Entry 8OJU (X-ray diffraction, 1.45 A resolution); this record covers chains L and H.

[Chain L]
Protein: Human IgD Fab light chain
Organism: Homo sapiens
Notes: antibody fragment or engineered binder
Amino-acid sequence (217 residues; row label = number of the first residue in the row):
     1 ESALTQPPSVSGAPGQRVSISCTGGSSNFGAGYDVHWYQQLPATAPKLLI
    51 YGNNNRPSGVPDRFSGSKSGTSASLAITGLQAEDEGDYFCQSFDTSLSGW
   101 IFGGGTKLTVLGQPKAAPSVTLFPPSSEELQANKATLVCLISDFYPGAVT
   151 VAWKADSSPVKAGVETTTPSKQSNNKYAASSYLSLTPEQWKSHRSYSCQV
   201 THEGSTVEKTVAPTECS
Cystine bridges: C22-C90, C139-C198
Modified positions: E1 (pyroglutamic acid; PCA)
Reported in the primary citation:
  - conformationally variable residues (loop rearrangement): S69, G70, T71, S173, N174

[Chain H]
Protein: Human IgD Fab heavy chain
Organism: Homo sapiens
Notes: antibody fragment or engineered binder
Amino-acid sequence (227 residues; numbered 1 to 227; the number before each row is that of its first residue):
     1 EVQLVQSGAEVRNPGASVKVSCKASGYTFTSYAIHWVRQAPGHRLEWVGR
    51 INTDNGNTKYSQKFHGRVALSRDTSASTTYMDLSSLNSEDTAVYYCARAF
   101 YYSSGVMFDSWGQGALVTVSSAPTKAPDVFPIISGCRHPKDNSPVVLACL
   151 ITGYHPTSVTVTWYMGTQSQPQRTFPEIQRRDSYYMTSSQLSTPLQQWRQ
   201 GEYKCVVQHTASKSKKEIFRWPESPKA
Disordered / not traced: 138-139, 226-227
Cystine bridges: C22-C96, C149-C205
Modified positions: E1 (pyroglutamic acid; PCA)
Reported in the primary citation:
  - conformationally variable residues (loop rearrangement, order/disorder transition, side-chain flip): H65, G66, I133 to V146, T193 to E202, F219
  - contacts within the chain: R137-W221 (hydrogen bond), R137-P222 (hydrogen bond), P131-W221, L147-W221, W163-W221, C149-W221, C205-W221

[Chain L / chain H interface]
Pairs across the interface (79; chain L residue first):
  L4(L) - R44(H)
  D34(L) - Y102(H)  hydrogen bond
  D34(L) - S104(H)  hydrogen bond
  H36(L) - Y102(H)
  H36(L) - V106(H)  hydrogen bond (side chain-backbone)
  H36(L) - M107(H)
  Y38(L) - F108(H)  hydrogen bond (side chain-backbone)
  Y38(L) - W111(H)
  Q40(L) - Q39(H)  hydrogen bond
  Q40(L) - Y95(H)  hydrogen bond
  T44(L) - Y95(H)
  A45(L) - Y95(H)  hydrophobic
  A45(L) - G112(H)
  P46(L) - Y95(H)
  P46(L) - W111(H)
  L48(L) - M107(H)  hydrophobic
  L48(L) - F108(H)
  L48(L) - D109(H)
  Y51(L) - Y102(H)  hydrophobic
  Y51(L) - M107(H)  hydrophobic
  G52(L) - Y102(H)
  F89(L) - Q39(H)
  F89(L) - R44(H)
  F89(L) - L45(H)  hydrophobic
  Q91(L) - F108(H)
  G99(L) - W47(H)
  W100(L) - H35(H)
  W100(L) - W47(H)
  W100(L) - V106(H)
  F102(L) - R44(H)  hydrogen bond (backbone-side chain)
  F102(L) - L45(H)
  G103(L) - R44(H)
  G104(L) - R44(H)
  T121(L) - S134(H)
  L122(L) - S134(H)  hydrogen bond (backbone-side chain)
  F123(L) - I132(H)  hydrophobic
  F123(L) - I133(H)
  F123(L) - S134(H)
  F123(L) - V146(H)
  F123(L) - A148(H)  hydrophobic
  P124(L) - I133(H)
  S126(L) - F130(H)
  S126(L) - P131(H)
  S127(L) - E223(H)  hydrogen bond (side chain-backbone)
  S127(L) - S224(H)
  S127(L) - P225(H)
  E128(L) - F130(H)
  E128(L) - P131(H)
  E129(L) - F130(H)
  L130(L) - P225(H)  hydrophobic
  V138(L) - S188(H)
  L140(L) - F175(H)  hydrophobic
  L140(L) - S188(H)
  L140(L) - Q190(H)
  I141(L) - F175(H)
  S142(L) - R173(H)
  S142(L) - F175(H)
  D143(L) - R173(H)  salt bridge
  E165(L) - I178(H)
  E165(L) - Q179(H)
  E165(L) - R180(H)
  E165(L) - R181(H)
  T166(L) - I178(H)
  T167(L) - P176(H)
  T167(L) - I178(H)
  T168(L) - P176(H)
  S170(L) - P176(H)
  A178(L) - T174(H)
  A178(L) - F175(H)  hydrophobic
  A179(L) - F175(H)
  S180(L) - F175(H)
  Y182(L) - L150(H)  hydrophobic
  Y182(L) - M186(H)  hydrophobic
  Y182(L) - T187(H)
  Y182(L) - S188(H)  hydrogen bond
  E215(L) - C136(H)
  C216(L) - G135(H)  hydrogen bond (side chain-backbone)
  C216(L) - C136(H)  disulfide
  C216(L) - S224(H)  hydrogen bond (backbone-side chain)
Other interface residues (no listed pair), chain L (45 interface residues in all): S98, T136
Other interface residues (no listed pair), chain H (45 interface residues in all): V37, H43, E46, Q113, V129, L147
Cross-chain cystine bridges: C216(L)-C136(H)
The authors on this interface:
  - specific contacts: C136(H)-C216(L) (covalent link), P225(H)-S127(L)

[Overview]
The chain L/chain H interface involves 45 residues from each chain, with 1 disulfide bond, 12 hydrogen bonds
and 1 salt bridge. Polar contacts include D143(L)-R173(H), D34(L)-Y102(H) and D34(L)-S104(H). The authors
report contacts between C136(H) and C216(L) and P225(H) and S127(L). The paper reports conformational
variability at S69(L), G70(L) and H65(H) among others; contacts within the chain involving R137(H), W221(H)
and P222(H) among others.
Here chain L is Human IgD Fab light chain and chain H is Human IgD Fab heavy chain, both from Homo sapiens.
Entry 8OJU (Crystal structure of the human IgD Fab - structure Fab3) was determined by X-ray diffraction (same
publication as 8OJS, 8OJT and 8OJV).
